5DB6 - chains A and T of the 4 polymer chains in the assembly; structure by X-ray diffraction, 2.83 A resolution.

== Chain A ==
Name: DNA polymerase beta
Source organism: Homo sapiens
Notes: EC 2.7.7.7, 4.2.99.-
UniProtKB: P06746 (DPOLB_HUMAN); residue numbers follow UniProt; this construct covers 1-335
Amino-acid sequence (335 residues; numbered 1 to 335; the number before each row is that of its first residue):
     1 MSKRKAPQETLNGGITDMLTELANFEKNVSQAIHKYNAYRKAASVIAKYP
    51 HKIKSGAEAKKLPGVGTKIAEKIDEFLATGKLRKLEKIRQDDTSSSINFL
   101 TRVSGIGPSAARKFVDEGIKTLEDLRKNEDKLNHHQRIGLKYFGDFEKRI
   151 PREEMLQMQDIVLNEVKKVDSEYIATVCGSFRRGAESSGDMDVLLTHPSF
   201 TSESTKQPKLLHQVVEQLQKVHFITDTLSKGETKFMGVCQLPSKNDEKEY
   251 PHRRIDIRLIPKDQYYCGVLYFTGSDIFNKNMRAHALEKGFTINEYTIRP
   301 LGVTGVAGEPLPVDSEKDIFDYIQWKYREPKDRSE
Unresolved in the structure: 1-6, 205-206
Curated features (UniProtKB/Swiss-Prot):
  - region: Arg-183 to Asp-192 (DNA-binding)
  - active site: Lys-72 (Nucleophile)
  - binding site (K(+)): Lys-60, Leu-62, Val-65, Thr-101, Val-103, Ile-106
  - binding site (Na(+)): Lys-60, Leu-62, Val-65, Thr-101, Val-103, Ile-106
  - binding site (dATP): Arg-149, Ser-180, Arg-183, Gly-189, Asp-190
  - binding site (dCTP): Arg-149, Ser-180, Arg-183, Gly-189, Asp-190
  - binding site (dGTP): Arg-149, Ser-180, Arg-183, Gly-189, Asp-190, Asp-192
  - binding site (dTTP): Arg-149, Ser-180, Arg-183, Gly-189, Asp-190
  - binding site (Mg(2+)): Asp-190, Asp-192, Asp-256
  - modified residue: Lys-72 (N6-acetyllysine), Arg-83 (Omega-N-methylarginine), Arg-152 (Omega-N-methylarginine)
  - cross-link (Glycyl lysine isopeptide (Lys-Gly)): Lys-41 (interchain with G-Cter in ubiquitin), Lys-61 (interchain with G-Cter in ubiquitin), Lys-81 (interchain with G-Cter in ubiquitin)

== Chain T ==
Molecule: 16-nt DNA strand
Sequence (16 nucleotides; each row starts with the number of its first residue):
     1 CCGACGTCGCATCAGC

== Interface between chain A and chain T ==
Residue-residue contacts (15):
  His-34(A) / DC5(T)  stacking on the base
  His-134(A) / DT12(T)  phosphate contact
  Ser-229(A) / DC10(T)  phosphate contact
  Ser-229(A) / DA11(T)  sugar contact
  Lys-230(A) / DC10(T)  hydrogen bond to the phosphate
  Lys-230(A) / DA11(T)  hydrogen bond to the phosphate
  Gly-231(A) / DC10(T)  phosphate contact
  Glu-232(A) / DC10(T)  hydrogen bond to the phosphate
  Thr-233(A) / DG9(T)  hydrogen bond to the phosphate
  Thr-233(A) / DC10(T)  hydrogen bond to the phosphate
  Lys-234(A) / DG9(T)  base contact
  Lys-234(A) / DC10(T)  hydrogen bond to the phosphate
  Tyr-271(A) / DG6(T)  hydrogen bond to the base
  Tyr-296(A) / DC8(T)  sugar contact
  Tyr-296(A) / DG9(T)  phosphate contact
Interface residues without a listed pair, chain A (12 interface residues in all): Asn-133, Leu-228

== Summary ==
Chain A and chain T form an interface of 12 and 7 residues respectively; the contacts include 7 hydrogen bonds
and 1 aromatic stacking contact. Polar pairs include Tyr-271(A)/DG6(T), Lys-230(A)/DC10(T) and
Lys-230(A)/DA11(T).
Chain A is DNA polymerase beta (Homo sapiens) and chain T is a 16-nt DNA strand; the structure, Structure of
human DNA polymerase beta Host-Guest complex with the N7MG base paired with a dC, was determined by X-ray
diffraction (same publication as 5DB7, 5DB8, 5DB9, 5DBA, 5DBB and 5DBC).
